PDB entry 9FAW | electron microscopy, 2.90 A resolution | chains B and C of the 10 polymer chains in the assembly

[Chain B]
Protein: Gamma-aminobutyric acid receptor subunit beta-3
Organism: Homo sapiens
UniProt: P28472 (GBRB3_HUMAN); residues 5-447 here correspond to UniProt positions 30-472 (UniProt number = residue number + 25)
Sequence (443 residues; each row starts with the number of its first residue):
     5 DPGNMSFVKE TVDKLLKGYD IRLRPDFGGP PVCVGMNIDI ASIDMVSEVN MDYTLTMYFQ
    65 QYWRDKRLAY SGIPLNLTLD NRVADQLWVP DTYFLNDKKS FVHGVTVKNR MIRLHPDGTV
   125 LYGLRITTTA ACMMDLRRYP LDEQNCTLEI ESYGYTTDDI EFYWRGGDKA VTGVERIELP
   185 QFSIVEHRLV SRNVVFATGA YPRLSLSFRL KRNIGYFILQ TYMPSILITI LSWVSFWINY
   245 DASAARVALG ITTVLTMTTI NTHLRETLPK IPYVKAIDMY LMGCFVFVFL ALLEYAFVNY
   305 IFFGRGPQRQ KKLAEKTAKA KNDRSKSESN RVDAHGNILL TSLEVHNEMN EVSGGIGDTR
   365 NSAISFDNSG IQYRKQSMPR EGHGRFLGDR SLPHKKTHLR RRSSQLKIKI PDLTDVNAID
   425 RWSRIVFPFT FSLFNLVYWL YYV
Not modelled in the structure: 5-7, 310-418
Disulfides: C136-C150
Glycans and other covalent adducts: N-acetylglucosamine (NAG) linked to N80; glycan linked to N149
Small-molecule neighbours: phosphatidylglycerol (PGW; (1R)-2-{[(S)-{[(2S)-2,3-dihydroxypropyl]oxy}(hydroxy)phosphoryl]oxy}-1-[(hexadecanoyloxy)methyl]ethyl (9Z)-octadec-9-enoate): S187, N217, I218, G219, L223, M227, P228, L231
UniProt features mapped onto this chain:
  - binding site (benzamidine): D95 to Y97, E155 to Y157, F200
  - binding site (4-aminobutanoate): Y97, E155, Y157, T202
  - binding site (histamine): Y97, S156, Y157, T202
  - glycosylation (N-linked (GlcNAc...) asparagine): N8, N80, N149

[Chain C]
Protein: Isoform 2 of Gamma-aminobutyric acid receptor subunit gamma-2
Organism: Homo sapiens
UniProt: P18507 (GBRG2_HUMAN); residues 21-428 here correspond to UniProt positions 60-467 (UniProt number = residue number + 39)
Sequence (409 residues; each row starts with the number of its first residue):
    21 KVPEGDVTVI LNNLLEGYDN KLRPDIGVKP TLIHTDMYVN SIGPVNAINM EYTIDIFFAQ
    81 TWYDRRLKFN STIKVLRLNS NMVGKIWIPD TFFRNSKKAD AHWITTPNRM LRIWNDGRVL
   141 YTLRLTIDAE CQLQLHNFPM DEHSCPLEFS SYGYPREEIV YQWKRSSVEV GDTRSWRLYQ
   201 FSFVGLRNTT EVVKTTSGDY VVMSVYFDLS RRMGYFTIQT YIPCTLIVVL SWVSFWINKD
   261 AVPARTSLGI TTVLTMTTLS TIARKSLPKV SYVTAMDLFV SVCFIFVFSA LVEYGTLHYF
   321 VSNRKPSKDK DKKKKNPAPT IDIRPRSATI QMNNATHLQE RDEEYGYECL DGKDCASFFC
   381 CFEDCRTGAW RHGRIHIRIA KMDSYARIFF PTAFCLFNLV YWVSYLYLG
Not modelled in the structure: 326-368, 386-395
Differences from the reference sequence: expression tag (429)
Modified / non-standard residues: C380 (S-palmitoyl-L-cysteine; P1L); C381 (S-palmitoyl-L-cysteine; P1L); C385 (S-palmitoyl-L-cysteine; P1L)
Disulfides: C151-C165
Small-molecule neighbours: phosphatidylglycerol (PGW; (1R)-2-{[(S)-{[(2S)-2,3-dihydroxypropyl]oxy}(hydroxy)phosphoryl]oxy}-1-[(hexadecanoyloxy)methyl]ethyl (9Z)-octadec-9-enoate): S280, S291, Y292, V293, L298, S301, F304, I305
UniProt features mapped onto this chain:
  - glycosylation (N-linked (GlcNAc...) asparagine): N90, N208

[How chain B and chain C interact]
Residue-residue contacts - 81 pairs, chain B then chain C:
  N8(B) - V48(C)
  M9(B) - L42(C)  hydrophobic
  M9(B) - I46(C)  hydrophobic
  V12(B) - L42(C)  hydrophobic
  K13(B) - G37(C)
  K13(B) - D39(C)
  K13(B) - L42(C)
  V16(B) - K41(C)
  S46(B) - E150(C)
  D48(B) - K117(C)
  Y62(B) - F112(C)
  Y62(B) - R114(C)
  Y62(B) - Y172(C)  hydrophobic
  L79(B) - G47(C)
  T82(B) - G173(C)
  T82(B) - Y174(C)
  T82(B) - E178(C)  hydrogen bond
  L83(B) - K41(C)
  L83(B) - L42(C)  hydrophobic
  L83(B) - Y174(C)
  D84(B) - N40(C)
  D84(B) - K41(C)  hydrogen bond (backbone-backbone)
  D84(B) - Y174(C)
  R86(B) - N40(C)
  R86(B) - G104(C)  hydrogen bond (side chain-backbone)
  R86(B) - I106(C)
  V87(B) - K41(C)
  H107(B) - S116(C)
  H107(B) - K117(C)
  V109(B) - F112(C)
  V109(B) - A119(C)
  V109(B) - D120(C)
  V109(B) - L145(C)  hydrophobic
  T110(B) - T111(C)  hydrogen bond (side chain-backbone)
  T110(B) - L143(C)
  V111(B) - I108(C)  hydrophobic
  V111(B) - D110(C)
  N113(B) - F112(C)
  N113(B) - Y172(C)
  R114(B) - Y172(C)
  M115(B) - Y172(C)
  M115(B) - G173(C)
  M115(B) - S217(C)
  M115(B) - Y220(C)
  R117(B) - G173(C)  hydrogen bond (side chain-backbone)
  R117(B) - P175(C)
  R117(B) - S217(C)  hydrogen bond (side chain-backbone)
  R117(B) - Y220(C)  hydrogen bond
  G127(B) - Y172(C)
  L128(B) - Y172(C)  hydrogen bond (backbone-side chain)
  R129(B) - F112(C)
  R129(B) - F113(C)  hydrogen bond (side chain-backbone)
  R129(B) - R114(C)  hydrogen bond (side chain-backbone)
  R129(B) - S116(C)  hydrogen bond (side chain-backbone)
  R129(B) - Y172(C)  hydrogen bond (backbone-side chain)
  P184(B) - K289(C)
  P184(B) - S291(C)
  Q185(B) - K289(C)
  N217(B) - S291(C)
  Y220(B) - R284(C)
  Y220(B) - K289(C)
  Q224(B) - R284(C)
  L231(B) - F304(C)  hydrophobic
  L235(B) - I270(C)  hydrophobic
  L235(B) - V273(C)  hydrophobic
  L235(B) - F308(C)  hydrophobic
  L235(B) - L311(C)  hydrophobic
  W241(B) - Y319(C)  hydrophobic
  W241(B) - N323(C)  hydrogen bond (backbone-side chain)
  I242(B) - H318(C)
  I242(B) - N323(C)
  N243(B) - H318(C)  hydrogen bond (backbone-side chain)
  N243(B) - N323(C)
  A248(B) - P263(C)  hydrophobic
  A249(B) - V262(C)  hydrophobic
  A249(B) - P263(C)  hydrophobic
  A249(B) - T266(C)
  L253(B) - T266(C)
  L253(B) - I270(C)  hydrophobic
  T256(B) - I270(C)
  T260(B) - L274(C)
Other interface residues (no listed pair), chain B (54 interface residues in all): D17, L20, N41, Q64, Y66, L81, Q90, F105, T131, E182, G219, L223, A246, T257
Other interface residues (no listed pair), chain C (57 interface residues in all): Y38, R86, K105, P109, K118, A121, Q152, T216, T281, V290, V293, S322

[Summary]
54 residues of chain B face 57 of chain C across their interface, with 14 hydrogen bonds. Among the polar
pairs are T82(B)-E178(C), R86(B)-G104(C) and T110(B)-T111(C). Phosphatidylglycerol is bound between chain B
and chain C. Covalently linked N-acetylglucosamine: at N80(B).
Here chain B is Gamma-aminobutyric acid receptor subunit beta-3 and chain C is Isoform 2 of Gamma-aminobutyric
acid receptor subunit gamma-2, both from Homo sapiens. Entry 9FAW (CryoEM structure of human full-length
beta3gamma2 GABA(A) receptor in complex with GARLH4, the TMD of Neuroligin2 ...) was determined by electron
microscopy.
